PDB entry 1DG7 | X-ray diffraction, 1.80 A resolution | chain A

== Chain A ==
Name: Dihydrofolate reductase
From: Mycobacterium tuberculosis
Notes: EC 1.5.1.3
UniProt: P0A546 (DYR_MYCTU); numbering as in UniProt (aligned over 1-159)
Amino-acid sequence (159 residues; numbered 1 to 159; the number before each row is that of its first residue):
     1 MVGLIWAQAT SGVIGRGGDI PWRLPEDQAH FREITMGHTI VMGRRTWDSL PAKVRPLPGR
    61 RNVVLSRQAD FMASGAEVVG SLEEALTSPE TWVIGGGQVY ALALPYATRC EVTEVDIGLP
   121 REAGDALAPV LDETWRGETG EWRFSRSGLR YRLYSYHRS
Small-molecule neighbours:
  - NADPH (NDP; NADPH dihydro-nicotinamide-adenine-dinucleotide phosphate): Trp6, Ala7, Ile14, Gly15, Arg16, Gly18, Asp19, Ile20, Trp22, Gly43, Arg44, Arg45, Thr46, Ser49, Leu65, Ser66, Arg67, Gln68, Gly80, Ile94, Gly95, Gly96, Gly97, Gln98, Val99, Tyr100, Leu102, Ala126
  - bromo-wr99210 (WRB; 1-[3-(4-bromo-phenoxy)-propoxy]-6,6-dimethyl-1.6-dihydro-[1,3,5]triazine-2,4-diamine): Ile5, Trp6, Ala7, Ile20, Asp27, Gln28, Phe31, Thr46, Leu50, Pro51, Lys53, Val54, Leu57, Ile94, Tyr100, Thr113

== In short ==
Ligands of chain A: bromo-wr99210 and NADPH.
Chain A is Dihydrofolate reductase (Mycobacterium tuberculosis); the structure, Dihydrofolate reductase of
mycobacterium tuberculosis complexed with NADPH and 4-bromo WR99210, was determined by X-ray diffraction (same
publication as 1DF7, 1DG5 and 1DG8).
